Entry 8OZ6 (electron microscopy, 3.97 A resolution); this record covers chains E and F of the 16 polymer chains in the assembly.

Chain E:
Molecule: TIR domain-containing protein
From: Maribacter polysiphoniae
UniProt: A0A316E683 (A0A316E683_9FLAO); numbering as in UniProt (aligned over 1-452)
Amino-acid sequence (452 residues; each row starts with the number of its first residue):
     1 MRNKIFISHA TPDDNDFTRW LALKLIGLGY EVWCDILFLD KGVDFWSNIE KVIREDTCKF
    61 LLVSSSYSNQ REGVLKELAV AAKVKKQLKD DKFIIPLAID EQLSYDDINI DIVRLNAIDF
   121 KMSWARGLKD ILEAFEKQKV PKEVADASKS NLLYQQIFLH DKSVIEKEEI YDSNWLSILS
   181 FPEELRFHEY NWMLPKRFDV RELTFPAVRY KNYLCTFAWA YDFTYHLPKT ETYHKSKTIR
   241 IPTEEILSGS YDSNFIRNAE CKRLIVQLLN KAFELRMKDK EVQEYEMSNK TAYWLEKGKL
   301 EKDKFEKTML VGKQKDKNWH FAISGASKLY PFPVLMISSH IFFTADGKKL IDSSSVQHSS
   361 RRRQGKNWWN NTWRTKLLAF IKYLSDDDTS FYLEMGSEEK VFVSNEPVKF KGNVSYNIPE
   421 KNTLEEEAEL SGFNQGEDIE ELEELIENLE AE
Unresolved in the structure: 419-452
From the paper describing this entry:
  - catalytic residues: E77 (citing earlier work)

Chain F:
Molecule: Piwi domain-containing protein
From: Maribacter polysiphoniae
UniProt: A0A316E3U6 (A0A316E3U6_9FLAO); numbering as in UniProt (aligned over 1-507)
Amino-acid sequence (507 residues; row label = number of the first residue in the row):
     1 MKELIYIEEP KILFAHGQKC TDARDGLALF GPLNNLYGIK SGVIGTKQGL KIFRDYLDHI
    61 QKPIYNSNSI TRPMFPGFEA VFDCKWESTG ITFKEVTNED IGKFLYNSST HKRTYDLVSL
   121 FIDKIISANK NEDENVDVWF VIVPDEIYKY CRPNSVLPKE MVQTKALMSK SKAKSFRYEP
   181 SLFPDINIEL KEQEKEAETY NYDAQFHDQF KARLLKHTIP TQIFRESTLA WRDFKNAFGL
   241 PIRDFSKIEG HLAWTISTAA FYKAGGKPWK LSDVRNGVCY LGLVYKKVEK SKNPRNACCA
   301 AQMFLDNGDG TVFKGEVGPW YNPKNGQYHL EPKEAKALLS QSLQSYKEQI GEYPKEVFIH
   361 AKTRFNHQEW DAFLEVTPKE TNLVGVTISK TKPLKLYKTE GDYTILRGNA YVVNERSAFL
   421 WTVGYVPKIQ TALSMEVPNP LFIEINKGEA DIKQVLKDIL SLTKLNYNAC IFADGEPVTL
   481 RFADKIGEIL TASTDIKTPP LAFKYYI
Unresolved in the structure: 165-198

Chain E / chain F interface:
Pairs across the interface (96; chain E residue first):
  D16(E) - Y65(F)
  D16(E) - S69(F)
  D16(E) - M74(F)
  R19(E) - M74(F)
  W20(E) - A28(F)
  W20(E) - P76(F)
  L23(E) - L29(F)  hydrophobic
  K24(E) - A28(F)
  K24(E) - L29(F)  hydrogen bond (side chain-backbone)
  M122(E) - Q61(F)
  M122(E) - K62(F)
  M122(E) - P63(F)
  S123(E) - E79(F)  hydrogen bond
  W124(E) - P63(F)
  W124(E) - Y65(F)
  W124(E) - M74(F)  hydrophobic
  W124(E) - P76(F)
  A125(E) - A80(F)  hydrophobic
  A147(E) - Q18(F)  hydrogen bond (backbone-side chain)
  A147(E) - F30(F)
  S148(E) - Q18(F)  hydrogen bond (backbone-side chain)
  S150(E) - F30(F)
  N151(E) - K19(F)  hydrogen bond (side chain-backbone)
  N151(E) - F30(F)
  Y154(E) - D25(F)  hydrogen bond
  Q155(E) - K19(F)
  L159(E) - D25(F)
  L159(E) - K428(F)
  K162(E) - Y425(F)  hydrogen bond
  K162(E) - P427(F)
  K162(E) - K428(F)
  K162(E) - Q430(F)
  S163(E) - P427(F)
  V164(E) - Y6(F)
  V164(E) - L406(F)  hydrophobic
  E169(E) - T399(F)  hydrogen bond
  I170(E) - T399(F)
  Y171(E) - L396(F)  hydrophobic
  Y171(E) - Y397(F)
  Y171(E) - K398(F)
  Y171(E) - I405(F)
  D172(E) - K395(F)
  D172(E) - L396(F)
  D172(E) - Y397(F)  hydrogen bond (backbone-backbone)
  S173(E) - K395(F)
  S173(E) - L396(F)
  N174(E) - P393(F)  hydrogen bond (side chain-backbone)
  N174(E) - L394(F)
  N174(E) - K395(F)  hydrogen bond (side chain-backbone)
  W175(E) - L394(F)  hydrophobic
  Y330(E) - S417(F)  hydrogen bond
  Y330(E) - F442(F)  hydrophobic
  F332(E) - K2(F)
  M336(E) - P393(F)
  K366(E) - M435(F)
  W369(E) - M435(F)
  N370(E) - Y397(F)
  N370(E) - K398(F)
  N370(E) - G401(F)
  N370(E) - Y403(F)  hydrogen bond (side chain-backbone)
  N370(E) - T404(F)
  N370(E) - V437(F)
  N371(E) - K398(F)
  N371(E) - T399(F)
  N371(E) - E400(F)
  N371(E) - G401(F)  hydrogen bond (side chain-backbone)
  N371(E) - D402(F)
  W373(E) - Y397(F)  hydrophobic
  R374(E) - Y397(F)
  R374(E) - K398(F)  hydrogen bond (side chain-backbone)
  R374(E) - T399(F)  hydrogen bond (side chain-backbone)
  R374(E) - E400(F)  salt bridge
  L377(E) - Y397(F)
  V408(E) - K2(F)
  K409(E) - M1(F)
  K409(E) - K2(F)  hydrogen bond (backbone-side chain)
  F410(E) - K2(F)
  F410(E) - L4(F)  hydrophobic
  F410(E) - Y411(F)  hydrophobic
  K411(E) - M1(F)  hydrogen bond (side chain-backbone)
  K411(E) - K2(F)  hydrogen bond (backbone-backbone)
  K411(E) - E3(F)
  K411(E) - L4(F)  hydrogen bond (backbone-backbone)
  G412(E) - E3(F)
  G412(E) - L4(F)
  N413(E) - E3(F)
  N413(E) - L4(F)
  V414(E) - Y6(F)  hydrophobic
  V414(E) - N409(F)
  S415(E) - L406(F)
  Y416(E) - K398(F)
  Y416(E) - Y403(F)
  Y416(E) - T404(F)  hydrogen bond (side chain-backbone)
  Y416(E) - L406(F)  hydrophobic
  Y416(E) - Y425(F)  hydrophobic
  I418(E) - Q430(F)
Other interface residues (no listed pair), chain E (51 interface residues in all): F17, K121, S339, W368, N417
Other interface residues (no listed pair), chain F (48 interface residues in all): C20, D22, N414, E436

Summary:
The interface between chain E and chain F involves 51 residues on one side and 48 on the other; the contacts
include 21 hydrogen bonds and 1 salt bridge. Polar contacts include R374(E)-E400(F), K24(E)-L29(F) and
S123(E)-E79(F). The paper reports the catalytic residue E77(E).
Chain E is TIR domain-containing protein and chain F is Piwi domain-containing protein, both from Maribacter
polysiphoniae; the structure, cryoEM structure of SPARTA complex ligand-free, was determined by electron
microscopy (same publication as 8OZC, 8OZD, 8OZE, 8OZF, 8OZG and 8OZI).
